Entry 5LJF (X-ray diffraction, 1.73 A resolution); this record covers chain A.

== Chain A ==
Protein: Endoglucanase
Organism: uncultured bacterium
Notes: EC 3.2.1.4
Reference sequence: C1JI15 (C1JI15_9BACT); residues 1-321 here correspond to UniProt positions 31-351 (UniProt number = residue number + 30)
Sequence (321 residues; row label = number of the first residue in the row):
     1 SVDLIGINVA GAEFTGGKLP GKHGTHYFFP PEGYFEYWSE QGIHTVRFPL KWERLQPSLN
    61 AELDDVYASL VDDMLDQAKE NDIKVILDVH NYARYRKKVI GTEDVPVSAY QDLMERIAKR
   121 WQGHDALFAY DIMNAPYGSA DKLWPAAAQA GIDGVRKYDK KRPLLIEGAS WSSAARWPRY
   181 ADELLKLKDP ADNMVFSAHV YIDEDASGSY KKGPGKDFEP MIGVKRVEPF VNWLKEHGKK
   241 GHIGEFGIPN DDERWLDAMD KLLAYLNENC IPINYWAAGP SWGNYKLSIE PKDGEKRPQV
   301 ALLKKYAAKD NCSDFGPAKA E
Differences from the reference sequence: engineered mutation A135 (Glu165 in C1JI15)
Cystine bridges: C270-C312

== In short ==
Chain A is Endoglucanase (uncultured bacterium); the structure, Crystal structure of the endo-1,4-glucanase
RBcel1 E135A with cellotriose, was determined by X-ray diffraction (same publication as 6ZZ3).
